PDB entry 9GCS | electron microscopy, 3.90 A resolution | chains O and l of the 22 polymer chains in the assembly

# Chain O
Molecule: Transcription termination factor Rho
From: Escherichia coli
Notes: EC 3.6.4.-
UniProt: P0AG30 (RHO_ECOLI); residues 1-419 here = UniProt positions 1-419
Amino-acid sequence (419 residues; row label = number of the first residue in the row):
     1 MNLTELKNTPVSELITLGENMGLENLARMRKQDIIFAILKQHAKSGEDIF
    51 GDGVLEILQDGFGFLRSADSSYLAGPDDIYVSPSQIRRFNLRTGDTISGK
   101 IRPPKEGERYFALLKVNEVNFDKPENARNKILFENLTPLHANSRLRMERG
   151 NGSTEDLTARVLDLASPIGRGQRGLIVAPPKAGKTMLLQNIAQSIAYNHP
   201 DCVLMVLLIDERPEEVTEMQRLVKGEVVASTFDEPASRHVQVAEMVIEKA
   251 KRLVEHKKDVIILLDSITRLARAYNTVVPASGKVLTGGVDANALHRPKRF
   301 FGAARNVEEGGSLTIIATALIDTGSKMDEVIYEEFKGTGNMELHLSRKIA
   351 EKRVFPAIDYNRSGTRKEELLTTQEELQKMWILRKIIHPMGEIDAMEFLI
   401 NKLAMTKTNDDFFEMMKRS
Ion coordination: Mg2+: Thr185 (together with ATP)
Ligand contacts: ATP (adenosine-5'-triphosphate): Pro180, Lys181, Ala182, Gly183, Lys184, Thr185, Met186, Leu187, Arg269, Arg353, Phe355
Curated features (UniProtKB/Swiss-Prot):
  - region: Gly61 to Arg66 (RNA-binding 1), Asp78 to Tyr80 (RNA-binding 1), Glu108 to Tyr110 (RNA-binding 1), Val284 to Gly288 (RNA-binding 2)
  - binding site (ATP): Gly169 to Gly174, Lys181 to Met186, Arg212
  - site: Lys326 (RNA-binding 2)
  - mutagenesis: Phe62 (F62L/A: Defective for RNA-binding), Phe64 (F64L/A: Defective for RNA-binding), Lys181 (K181Q: Partial loss of ATPase, helicase and termination activity), Lys184 (K184Q: Improves ATPase and helicase activity but reduced termination activity), Cys202 (C202G/S: Does not affect the kinetics of ATP hydrolysis and inhibition by bicyclomycin), Asp265 (D265N: Loss of ATPase activity, helicase and termination activity)
What the authors report for this chain:
  - binding site for ATP: Lys181, Met186, Arg212, Phe355, Arg366

# Chain l
Molecule: Polarity suppression protein
From: Enterobacteria phage P4
UniProt: P05460 (VPSU_BPP4); residues 1-190 here = UniProt positions 1-190
Amino-acid sequence (190 residues; row label = number of the first residue in the row):
     1 MESTALQQAFDTCQNNKAAWLQRKNELAAAEQEYLRLLSGEGRNVSRLDE
    51 LRNIIEVRKWQVNQAAGRYIRSHEAVQHISIRDRLNDFMQQHGTALAAAL
   101 APELMGYSELTAIARNCAIQRATDALREALLSWLAKGEKINYSAQDSDIL
   151 TTIGFRPDVASVDDSREKFTPAQNMIFSRKSAQLASRQSV
Not modelled in the structure: 1-3

# How chain O and chain l interact
Contacting residue pairs - 25 pairs, chain O then chain l:
  Leu139(O) - Arg187(l)
  Asn142(O) - Gln183(l)
  Arg144(O) - Asp49(l)
  Arg146(O) - Arg43(l)  hydrogen bond (side chain-backbone)
  Arg146(O) - Asn44(l)  hydrogen bond
  Arg146(O) - Val45(l)
  Arg146(O) - Ser46(l)
  Arg146(O) - Asp49(l)
  Arg149(O) - Arg43(l)  hydrogen bond (backbone-side chain)
  Tyr197(O) - Arg43(l)
  Asn198(O) - Asn44(l)
  His199(O) - Asn44(l)
  His199(O) - Ser46(l)
  Glu308(O) - Arg187(l)  hydrogen bond (backbone-side chain)
  Glu369(O) - Ile176(l)
  Glu369(O) - Lys180(l)  hydrogen bond (backbone-side chain)
  Leu370(O) - Lys180(l)
  Thr372(O) - Lys180(l)
  Thr373(O) - Arg52(l)
  Thr373(O) - Asn53(l)
  Thr373(O) - Glu56(l)
  Gln374(O) - Glu56(l)  hydrogen bond (backbone-side chain)
  Gln374(O) - Gln173(l)  hydrogen bond
  Gln374(O) - Phe177(l)
  Glu375(O) - Glu56(l)
Other interface residues (no listed pair), chain O (18 interface residues in all): Ala141, Glu148, Glu309
Other interface residues (no listed pair), chain l (15 interface residues in all): Arg179

# Summary
Chain O and chain l form an interface of 18 and 15 residues respectively; the contacts include 7 hydrogen
bonds. Among the polar pairs are Arg146(O)-Arg43(l), Arg146(O)-Asn44(l) and Arg149(O)-Arg43(l). Ligands of
chain O: ATP. The paper reports a binding site for ATP at Lys181(O), Met186(O) and Arg212(O) among others.
Here chain O is Transcription termination factor Rho (Escherichia coli) and chain l is Polarity suppression
protein (Enterobacteria phage P4). Entry 9GCS (Rho-ATP-Psu complex II) was determined by electron microscopy
(same publication as 8PEU, 8PEW, 8PEX, 8PEY and 9GCT).
